9D4C - chains D and E of the 9 polymer chains in the assembly; structure by electron microscopy, 2.75 A resolution.

# Chain D
Protein: Proteasome subunit alpha type-4
Organism: Saccharomyces cerevisiae
Reference sequence: P40303 (PSA4_YEAST); residues 1-254 here = UniProt positions 1-254
Sequence (254 residues; numbered 1 to 254; the number before each row is that of its first residue):
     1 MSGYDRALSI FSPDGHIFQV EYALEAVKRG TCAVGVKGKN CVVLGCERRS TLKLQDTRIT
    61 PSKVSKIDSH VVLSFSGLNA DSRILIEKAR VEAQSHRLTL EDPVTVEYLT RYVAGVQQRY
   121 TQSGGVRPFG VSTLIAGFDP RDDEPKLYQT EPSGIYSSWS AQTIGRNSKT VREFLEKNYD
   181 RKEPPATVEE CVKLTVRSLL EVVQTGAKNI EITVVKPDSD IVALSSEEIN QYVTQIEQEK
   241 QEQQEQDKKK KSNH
Not modelled in the structure: 1-3, 239-254
Curated features (UniProtKB/Swiss-Prot):
  - modified residue: Thr60 (Phosphothreonine)

# Chain E
Protein: Proteasome subunit alpha type-5
Organism: Saccharomyces cerevisiae
Reference sequence: P32379 (PSA5_YEAST); residues 1-260 here = UniProt positions 1-260
Sequence (260 residues; row label = number of the first residue in the row):
     1 MFLTRSEYDR GVSTFSPEGR LFQVEYSLEA IKLGSTAIGI ATKEGVVLGV EKRATSPLLE
    61 SDSIEKIVEI DRHIGCAMSG LTADARSMIE HARTAAVTHN LYYDEDINVE SLTQSVCDLA
   121 LRFGEGASGE ERLMSRPFGV ALLIAGHDAD DGYQLFHAEP SGTFYRYNAK AIGSGSEGAQ
   181 AELLNEWHSS LTLKEAELLV LKILKQVMEE KLDENNAQLS CITKQDGFKI YDNEKTAELI
   241 KELKEKEAAE SPEEADVEMS
Not modelled in the structure: 126-134, 250-260

# Interface between chain D and chain E
Residue-residue contacts (36):
  Ala7(D) with Met1(E)
  Leu8(D) with Phe2(E)
  Ser9(D) with Met1(E); Phe2(E); Leu3(E)
  Ser12(D) with Tyr26(E)
  Pro13(D) with Tyr26(E); Glu29(E)
  Asp14(D) with Tyr26(E); Ser27(E); Ala30(E)
  Gly15(D) with Tyr26(E)
  His16(D) with Ala30(E)
  Lys37(D) with Glu60(E), salt bridge
  Gln118(D) with Arg86(E)
  Ile155(D) with Ile64(E), hydrophobic
  Tyr156(D) with Asp62(E); Ser63(E), hydrogen bond (backbone-side chain)
  Ser157(D) with Ser61(E); Asp62(E)
  Ser158(D) with Leu59(E); Glu60(E), hydrogen bond (backbone-backbone); Ser61(E), hydrogen bond (backbone-backbone)
  Trp159(D) with Ser56(E); Leu58(E); Leu59(E)
  Ser160(D) with Leu58(E), hydrogen bond (side chain-backbone)
  Ala161(D) with Leu58(E)
  Arg172(D) with Leu58(E)
  Leu175(D) with Leu58(E), hydrophobic
  Glu176(D) with Ser56(E); Pro57(E); Leu58(E)
  Arg181(D) with Pro57(E), hydrogen bond (side chain-backbone); Leu59(E), hydrogen bond (side chain-backbone); Glu60(E)
Also at the interface, not in a pair above, chain D (25 interface residues in all): Arg6, Phe18, Gln122, Tyr179
Also at the interface, not in a pair above, chain E (21 interface residues in all): Thr4, Gln23, Thr82, Ala83

# Summary
25 residues of chain D face 21 of chain E across their interface, with 6 hydrogen bonds and 1 salt bridge.
Polar pairs include Lys37(D)-Glu60(E), Tyr156(D)-Ser63(E) and Ser160(D)-Leu58(E).
Here chain D is Proteasome subunit alpha type-4 and chain E is Proteasome subunit alpha type-5, both from
Saccharomyces cerevisiae. Entry 9D4C (Proteasome core particle assembly intermediate Blm10:alpha-ring purified
from Saccharomyces cerevisiae) was determined by electron microscopy.
